6Y5D - chains A and J of the 22 polymer chains in the assembly; structure by electron microscopy, 4.10 A resolution (low resolution: residue-level contacts below are approximate; hydrogen-bond / salt-bridge calls are withheld).

Chain A:
Protein: Histone H3.2
From: Homo sapiens
Reference sequence: Q71DI3 (H32_HUMAN); residue numbers follow UniProt; this construct covers 39-136
Chain sequence (98 residues; each row starts with the number of its first residue):
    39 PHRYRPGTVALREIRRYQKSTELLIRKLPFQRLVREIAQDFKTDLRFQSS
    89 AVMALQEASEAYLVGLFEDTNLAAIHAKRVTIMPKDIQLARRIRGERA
Disordered / not traced: 135-136
Sequence notes: conflict Ala111 (Cys in Q71DI3)
Covalent attachments: pentanedial (PTD) linked to Lys80
Curated features (UniProtKB/Swiss-Prot):
  - modified residue: Tyr42 (Phosphotyrosine), Lys57 (N6,N6,N6-trimethyllysine), Ser58 (Phosphoserine), Lys65 (N6-(2-hydroxyisobutyryl)lysine), Lys80 (N6,N6,N6-trimethyllysine), Thr81 (Phosphothreonine), Ser87 (Phosphoserine), Thr108 (Phosphothreonine), Lys116 (N6-acetyllysine), Lys123 (N6-(2-hydroxyisobutyryl)lysine)

Chain J:
Molecule: 153-nt DNA strand
Sequence (153 nucleotides; numbered 1 to 153; the number before each row is that of its first residue):
     1 ATCACAGGATGTATATATCTGACACGTGCCTGGAGACTAGGGAGTAATCC
    51 CCTTGGCGGTTAAAACGCGGGGGACAGCGCGTACGTGCGTTTAAGCGGTG
   101 CTAGAGCTGTCTACGACCAATTGAGCGGCCTCGGCACCGGGATTCTCCAG
   151 GAT

Chain A / chain J interface:
Contacting residue pairs (26; chain A residue first):
  His40(A) with DA9(J); DT10(J)
  Arg41(A) with DT86(J); DG87(J)
  Tyr42(A) with DT10(J); DG11(J); DT86(J); DG87(J)
  Arg43(A) with DT86(J)
  Pro44(A) with DG85(J); DT86(J)
  Gly45(A) with DG85(J); DT86(J)
  Thr46(A) with DT86(J)
  Val47(A) with DT86(J)
  Ala48(A) with DT86(J)
  Arg50(A) with DT12(J)
  Arg64(A) with DA94(J); DG95(J)
  Lys65(A) with DG95(J)
  Leu66(A) with DA94(J); DG95(J)
  Pro67(A) with DA94(J)
  Arg70(A) with DA94(J)
  Arg84(A) with DA103(J); DG104(J)

Summary:
16 residues of chain A face 11 of chain J across their interface. Covalently linked pentanedial: at Lys80(A).
Chain A is Histone H3.2 (Homo sapiens) and chain J is a 153-nt DNA strand; the structure, Structure of human
cGAS (K394E) bound to the nucleosome, was determined by electron microscopy, deposited together with 6Y5E.
